Entry 8ABS (X-ray diffraction, 1.75 A resolution); this record covers chain A.

[Chain A]
Protein: Cytochrome P450
Organism: Priestia megaterium DSM 319
Notes: EC 1.14.-.-
UniProtKB: D5DF88 (D5DF88_BACMD); residues 1-403 here = UniProt positions 1-403
Amino-acid sequence (409 residues; numbered 1 to 409; the number before each row is that of its first residue):
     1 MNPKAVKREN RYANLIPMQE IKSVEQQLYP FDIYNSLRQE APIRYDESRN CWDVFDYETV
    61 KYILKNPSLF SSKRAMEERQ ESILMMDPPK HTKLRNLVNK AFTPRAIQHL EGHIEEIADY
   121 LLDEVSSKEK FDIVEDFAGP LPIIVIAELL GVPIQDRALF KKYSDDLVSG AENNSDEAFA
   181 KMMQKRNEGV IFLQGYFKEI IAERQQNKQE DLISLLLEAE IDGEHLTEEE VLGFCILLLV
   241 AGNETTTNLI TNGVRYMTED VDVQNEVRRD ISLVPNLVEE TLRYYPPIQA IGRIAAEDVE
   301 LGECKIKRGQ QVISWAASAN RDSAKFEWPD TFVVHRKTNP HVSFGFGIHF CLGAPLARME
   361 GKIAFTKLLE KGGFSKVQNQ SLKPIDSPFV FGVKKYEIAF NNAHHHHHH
Unresolved in the structure: 1-7, 402-409
Differences from the reference sequence: expression tag (404-409)
Metal / ion sites: heme b/c Fe near C351 (its only coordinating residue here)
Small-molecule neighbours:
  - heme b/c (HEB): L64, R74, I83, L84, H91, R95, F102, I146, L237, L238, A241, G242, T245, T246, L249, L282, P287, I288, I291, R293, S343, F344, G345, I348, H349, F350, C351, L352, G353, L356, A357
  - testosterone (TES): E77, E81, S82, L84, M85, L167, V168, R186, V190, Q194, L232, G233, I236, L237, V240
  - (4S,6S)-4,6-dimethyloctanoic acid (W2L): Y12, N14, R74, L84, L237, A241, T245, I288, A290, I291, G292, F389
From the paper describing this entry:
  - binding site for testosterone: L167, R186, Q194
  - conformationally variable residues (loop rearrangement): E77 to E81
  - mutagenesis - R74V: abolished catalytic activity on TES

[Summary]
Chain A binds heme b/c, (4S,6S)-4,6-dimethyloctanoic acid and testosterone. The paper reports a binding site
for testosterone at L167, R186 and Q194; R74V abolishes catalytic activity on TES.
Chain A is Cytochrome P450 (Priestia megaterium DSM 319); the structure, Crystal structure of CYP109A2 from
Bacillus megaterium bound with testosterone and putative ligand 4,6-dimethyloctanoic acid, was determined by
X-ray diffraction (same publication as 8ABR).
